8H3Y - chains A and F; structure by X-ray diffraction, 2.25 A resolution.

[Chain A]
Protein: Fragilysin
From: Bacteroides fragilis
Notes: EC 3.4.24.74
Reference sequence: P54355 (ENTM_BACFG); residues 1-397 here correspond to UniProt positions 9-405 (UniProt number = residue number + 8)
Chain sequence (397 residues; row label = number of the first residue in the row):
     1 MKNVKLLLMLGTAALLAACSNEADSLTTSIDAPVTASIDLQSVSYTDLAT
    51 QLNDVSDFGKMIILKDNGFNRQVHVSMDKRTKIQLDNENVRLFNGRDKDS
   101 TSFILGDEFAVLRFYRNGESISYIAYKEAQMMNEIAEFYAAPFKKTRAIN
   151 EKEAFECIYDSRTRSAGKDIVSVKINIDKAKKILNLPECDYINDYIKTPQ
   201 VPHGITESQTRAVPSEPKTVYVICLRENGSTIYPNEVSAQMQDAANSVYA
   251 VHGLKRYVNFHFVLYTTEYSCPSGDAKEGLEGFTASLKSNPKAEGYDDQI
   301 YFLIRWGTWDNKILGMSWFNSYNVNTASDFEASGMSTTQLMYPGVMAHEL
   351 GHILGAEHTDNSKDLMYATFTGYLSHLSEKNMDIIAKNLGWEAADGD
Disordered / not traced: 1-33, 162-165, 200-211
Curated features (UniProtKB/Swiss-Prot):
  - active site: Glu349
  - binding site (Zn(2+)): His348, His352, His358
Ion coordination: Zn2+: Asp194, His348, His352, His358

[Chain F]
Protein: Nanobody 327
From: Vicugna pacos
Notes: antibody fragment or engineered binder
Chain sequence (127 residues; row label = number of the first residue in the row):
     1 QVQLQESGGGLVQAGGSLRLSCTYSGQTFSAWAMGWFRQAPGKERETVAT
    51 INWNGERTQYADAVKGRFTISRDNAKDTVYLEMNSLKPEDTAVYYCASMM
   101 GTYYSGSPKNWGQGTQVTVSSHHHHHH
Disordered / not traced: 1, 122-127
Disulfide bonds: Cys22-Cys96

[Interface between chain A and chain F]
Contacting residue pairs (31; chain A residue first):
  His358(A) - Thr28(F)
  Thr359(A) - Thr28(F)
  Thr359(A) - Trp32(F)
  Asp360(A) - Val2(F)
  Asp360(A) - Tyr24(F)  hydrogen bond
  Asp360(A) - Gly26(F)
  Asp360(A) - Gln27(F)  hydrogen bond (side chain-backbone)
  Asp360(A) - Thr28(F)  hydrogen bond (side chain-backbone)
  Asp360(A) - Trp32(F)  hydrogen bond
  Asn361(A) - Trp32(F)
  Asn361(A) - Met100(F)  hydrogen bond
  Asn361(A) - Lys109(F)  hydrogen bond
  Leu377(A) - Trp32(F)
  Leu377(A) - Met100(F)  hydrophobic
  Leu377(A) - Gly101(F)  hydrogen bond (backbone-backbone)
  Ser378(A) - Ala31(F)  hydrogen bond (side chain-backbone)
  Ser378(A) - Trp32(F)
  Glu379(A) - Ala31(F)  hydrogen bond (backbone-backbone)
  Glu379(A) - Ala33(F)
  Glu379(A) - Asn52(F)
  Glu379(A) - Trp53(F)  hydrogen bond (side chain-backbone)
  Glu379(A) - Gly101(F)
  Glu379(A) - Thr102(F)
  Glu379(A) - Tyr103(F)  hydrogen bond (side chain-backbone)
  Lys380(A) - Ser30(F)
  Lys380(A) - Ala31(F)  hydrogen bond (backbone-backbone)
  Lys380(A) - Trp53(F)
  Met382(A) - Gly101(F)
  Met382(A) - Thr102(F)
  Asp383(A) - Trp53(F)  hydrogen bond
  Asp397(A) - Tyr104(F)  hydrogen bond
Also at the interface, not in a pair above, chain A (15 interface residues in all): His252, Lys363, Asp364, Ala393
Also at the interface, not in a pair above, chain F (19 interface residues in all): Phe29, Arg57

[Overview]
The interface between chain A and chain F involves 15 residues on one side and 19 on the other; the contacts
include 14 hydrogen bonds. Polar pairs include Asp360(A)-Tyr24(F), Asp360(A)-Gln27(F) and Asp360(A)-Thr28(F).
UniProt lists active-site residue Glu349(A) and 3 Zn2+-binding residues on chain A.
Chain A is Fragilysin (Bacteroides fragilis) and chain F is Nanobody 327 (Vicugna pacos); the structure,
Bacteroide Fragilis Toxin in complex with nanobody 327, was determined by X-ray diffraction.
